PDB entry 7S1Y | electron microscopy, 3.60 A resolution | chains A and B

[Chain A (and B)]
Name: Solute carrier family 12 member 2
Organism: Homo sapiens
Notes: chain B of this document is another copy of the same molecule, construct and numbering; everything in this record applies to it too
UniProtKB: P55011 (S12A2_HUMAN); aligned to UniProt positions 2-1211 over residues 3-1212 (the alignment contains insertions or deletions, so no single offset holds)
Chain sequence (1215 residues; each row starts with the number of its first residue; numbers below 1 keep their minus sign (Gly-2 is residue -2)):
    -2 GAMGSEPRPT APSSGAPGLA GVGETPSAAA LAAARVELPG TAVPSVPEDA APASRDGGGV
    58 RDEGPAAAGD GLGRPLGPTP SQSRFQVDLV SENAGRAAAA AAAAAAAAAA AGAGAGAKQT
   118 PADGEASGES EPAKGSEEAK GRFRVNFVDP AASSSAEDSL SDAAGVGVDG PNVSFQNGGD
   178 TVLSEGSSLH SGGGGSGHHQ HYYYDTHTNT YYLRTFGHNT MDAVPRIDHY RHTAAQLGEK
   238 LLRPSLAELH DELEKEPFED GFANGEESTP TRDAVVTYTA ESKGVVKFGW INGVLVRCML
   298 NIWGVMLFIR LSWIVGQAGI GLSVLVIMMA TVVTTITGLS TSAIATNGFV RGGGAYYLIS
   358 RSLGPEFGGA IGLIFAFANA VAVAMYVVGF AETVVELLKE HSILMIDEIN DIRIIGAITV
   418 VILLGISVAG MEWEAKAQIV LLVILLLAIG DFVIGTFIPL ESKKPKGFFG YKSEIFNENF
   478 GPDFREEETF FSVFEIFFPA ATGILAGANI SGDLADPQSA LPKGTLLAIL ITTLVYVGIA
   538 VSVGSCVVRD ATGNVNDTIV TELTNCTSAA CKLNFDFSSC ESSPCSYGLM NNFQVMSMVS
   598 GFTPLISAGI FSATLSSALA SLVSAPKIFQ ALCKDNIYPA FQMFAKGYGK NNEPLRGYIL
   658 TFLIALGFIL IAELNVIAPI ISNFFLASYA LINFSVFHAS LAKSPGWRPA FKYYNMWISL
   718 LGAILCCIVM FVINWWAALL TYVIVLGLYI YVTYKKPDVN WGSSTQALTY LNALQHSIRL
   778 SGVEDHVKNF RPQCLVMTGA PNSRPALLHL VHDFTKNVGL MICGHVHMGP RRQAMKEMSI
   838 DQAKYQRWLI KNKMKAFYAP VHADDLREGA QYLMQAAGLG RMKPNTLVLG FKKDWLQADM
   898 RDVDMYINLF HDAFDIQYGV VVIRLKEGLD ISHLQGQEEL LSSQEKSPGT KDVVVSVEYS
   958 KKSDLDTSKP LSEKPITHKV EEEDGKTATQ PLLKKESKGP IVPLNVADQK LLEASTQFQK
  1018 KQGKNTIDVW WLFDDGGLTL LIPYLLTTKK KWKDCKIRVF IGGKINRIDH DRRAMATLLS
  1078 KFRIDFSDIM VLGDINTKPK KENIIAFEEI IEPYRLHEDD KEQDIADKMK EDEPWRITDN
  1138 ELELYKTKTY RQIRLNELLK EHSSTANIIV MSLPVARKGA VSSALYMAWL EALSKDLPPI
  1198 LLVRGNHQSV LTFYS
Disordered / not traced: -2 to 281, 756-1212
Sequence notes: expression tag (-2 to 2); engineered mutation Asn289 (Lys in P55011), Glu492 (Ala in P55011); conflict Leu518 (Ile in P55011)
Curated features (UniProtKB/Swiss-Prot):
  - motif: Arg81 to Val84 (RFXV motif 1), Arg139 to Val142 (RFXV motif 2)
  - binding site (chloride): Ala498
  - binding site (K(+)): Ala498
  - binding site (Na(+)): Ser614
  - modified residue (Phosphoserine): Ser78, Ser80
Disulfides: Cys563-Cys568, Cys577-Cys582
Ion coordination: K+: Tyr383, Pro496, Ala497, Thr499 (together with 82U)
Residues lining bound ligands: 82U (3-(butylamino)-4-phenoxy-5-sulfamoylbenzoic acid): Ile299, Gly301, Val302, Met303, Arg307, Ala379, Met382, Tyr383, Val385, Gly386, Glu389, Ile493, Phe494, Pro496, Ala497, Ala498, Thr499, Ile678, Ser679, Phe682
Reported in the primary citation:
  - binding site for 82U: Val302, Met303, Met382, Tyr383, Val385, Ile493, Pro496, Ala497, Thr499
  - mutagenesis - M382W: abolished binding to 82U (citing earlier work)
  - mutagenesis - A492E: increased catalytic activity
  - mutagenesis - K289N: increased expression (citing earlier work)
  - post-translational modification sites: Thr217, Thr230 (citing earlier work)
  - mutagenesis - T217A, T217S, L243A: abolished catalytic activity
  - mutagenesis - M382C, P496C, S679C: decreased catalytic activity on MTSET

[How chain A and chain B interact]
Residue-residue contacts (9; chain A residue first):
  Phe694(A) with Ile747(B), hydrophobic
  His695(A) with Tyr746(B)
  Phe728(A) with Leu736(B), hydrophobic
  Leu736(A) with Phe728(B), hydrophobic
  Tyr746(A) with His695(B), hydrogen bond
  Ile747(A) with Phe694(B), hydrophobic; Leu698(B); Leu717(B), hydrophobic
  Tyr751(A) with Leu698(B), hydrophobic
Also at the interface, not in a pair above, chain A (13 interface residues in all): Phe691, Leu698, Ala699, Leu717, Ile721, Thr750
Also at the interface, not in a pair above, chain B (12 interface residues in all): Ala699, Leu743, Thr750, Tyr751

[Overview]
The interface between chain A and chain B involves 13 residues on one side and 12 on the other; the contacts
include 1 hydrogen bond. Its one hydrogen-bonded contact is Tyr746(A)-His695(B). From the paper: a binding
site for 82U at Val302(A), Met303(A) and Met382(A) among others; T217A, T217S and L243A of chain A abolish
catalytic activity; 9 substitutions were tested in all.
Chain A and chain B are both Solute carrier family 12 member 2 (Homo sapiens); the structure, Cryo-EM
structure of human NKCC1 K289NA492E bound with bumetanide, was determined by electron microscopy, deposited
together with 7S1X and 7S1Z.
